PDB entry 7P81 | X-ray diffraction, 2.79 A resolution | chains B and H of the 24 polymer chains in the assembly

# Chain B (and H)
Name: ATP-dependent Clp protease proteolytic subunit
Organism: Bacillus subtilis (strain 168)
Notes: EC 3.4.21.92; chain H of this document is another copy of the same molecule, construct and numbering; everything in this record applies to it too
Reference sequence: P80244 (CLPP_BACSU); residues 1-191 here correspond to UniProt positions 2-192 (UniProt number = residue number + 1)
Chain sequence (199 residues; each row starts with the number of its first residue):
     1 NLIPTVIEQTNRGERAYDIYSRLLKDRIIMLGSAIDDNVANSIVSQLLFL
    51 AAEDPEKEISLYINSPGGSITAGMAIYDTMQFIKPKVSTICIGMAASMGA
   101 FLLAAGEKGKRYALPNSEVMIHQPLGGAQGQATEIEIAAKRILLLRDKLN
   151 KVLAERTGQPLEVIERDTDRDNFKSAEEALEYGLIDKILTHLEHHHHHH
Disordered / not traced: 11-13, 126-137, 192-199 (chain H: 1-2, 6-16, 127-131, 191-199)
Construct notes: expression tag (192-199)
UniProt features mapped onto this chain:
  - active site: S97 (Nucleophile), H122

# How chain B and chain H interact
Residue-residue contacts (13):
  H122(B) - E134(H)
  Q123(B) - E136(H)
  P124(B) - E136(H)
  L125(B) - E136(H)
  A139(B) - L143(H)  hydrophobic
  I142(B) - E136(H)
  L143(B) - E136(H)
  L143(B) - A139(H)  hydrophobic
  R146(B) - I137(H)
  D169(B) - I135(H)
  D169(B) - E136(H)
  D169(B) - I137(H)
  R170(B) - I135(H)
Interface residues without a listed pair, chain B (13 interface residues in all): A138, R166, T168
Interface residues without a listed pair, chain H (7 interface residues in all): L125

# Overview
The interface between chain B and chain H involves 13 residues on one side and 7 on the other. UniProt lists
active-site residues S97(B) and H122(B) on chain B.
Both chains are ATP-dependent Clp protease proteolytic subunit (Bacillus subtilis (strain 168)). Entry 7P81
(Crystal structure of ClpP from Bacillus subtilis in complex with ADEP2 (compact state)) was determined by
X-ray diffraction together with 7FEP, 7FEQ, 7FER, 7FES and 7P80 from the same study.
